5OBR - chain A; structure by X-ray diffraction, 2.62 A resolution.

Chain A:
Protein: Aurora kinase A
Organism: Homo sapiens
Notes: EC 2.7.11.1
Reference sequence: O14965 (AURKA_HUMAN); numbering as in UniProt (aligned over 125-391)
Chain sequence (272 residues; each row starts with the number of its first residue):
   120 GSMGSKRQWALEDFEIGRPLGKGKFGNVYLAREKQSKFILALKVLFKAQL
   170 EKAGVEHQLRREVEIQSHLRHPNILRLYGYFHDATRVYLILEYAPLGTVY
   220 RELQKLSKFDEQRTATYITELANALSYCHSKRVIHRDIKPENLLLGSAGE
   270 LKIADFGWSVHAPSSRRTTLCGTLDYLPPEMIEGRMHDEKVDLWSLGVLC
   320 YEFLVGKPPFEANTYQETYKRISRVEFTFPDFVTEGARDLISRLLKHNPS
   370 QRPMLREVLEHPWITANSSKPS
Disordered / not traced: 120-125, 281-290, 391
Construct notes: expression tag (120-124)
Swiss-Prot annotation at these positions:
  - region: His280 to Leu293 (Activation segment)
  - active site: Asp256 (Proton acceptor)
  - binding site (ATP): Lys143, Lys162, Glu211 to Ala213, Glu260, Asn261, Asp274
  - modified residue: Thr287 (Phosphothreonine), Thr288 (Phosphothreonine), Ser342 (Phosphoserine)
  - cross-link: Lys258 (Glycyl lysine isopeptide (Lys-Gly) (interchain with G-Cter in SUMO2))
  - natural variant: Ser155 (S155R: In a colorectal adenocarcinoma sample), Val174 (V174M: In a metastatic melanoma sample)
  - mutagenesis: Lys162 (K162R: Loss of kinase activity), Phe165 (F165A: Decreases the interaction with phosphatase type 1 isoforms), Gly198 (G198N: Reduces interaction with TPX2. Reduces kinase activity tenfold. Promotes interaction with the AURKB binding partners INCENP and BIRC5 that are normally not bound by AURKA), Arg205 (R205A: Reduces ubiquitination and proteasomal degradation), Asp274 (D274N: Abolishes cilia disassembly and kinase activity), Thr287 (T287A: No direct effect on catalytic activity; T287E: Enhances interaction with TPX2), Thr288 (T288A: Reduces cilia disassembly and kinase activity; T288D: Mimics phosphorylation state and increases kinase activity), Cys290 (C290A: Enhances stability; when associated with A-393), Tyr334 (Y334A: Reduces binding to MYCN), Gln335 (Q335A: Reduces binding to MYCN), Phe346 (F346A: Decreases the interaction with phosphatase type 1 isoforms)
Residues lining bound ligands:
  - 9QT (2-(3-chloranyl-5-fluoranyl-phenyl)quinoline-4-carboxylic acid): Lys166, Leu169, Glu170, Glu175, Leu178, Arg179, Val182, Tyr199, His201, Val206
  - SKE (4-({5-amino-1-[(2,6-difluorophenyl)carbonyl]-1H-1,2,4-triazol-3-yl}amino)benzenesulfonamide): Arg137, Leu139, Gly140, Val147, Ala160, Leu194, Leu210, Glu211, Tyr212, Ala213, Pro214, Gly216, Thr217, Glu260, Leu263, Ala273, Asp274
Reported in the primary citation:
  - binding site for 9QT: Leu178, Val182, Val206
  - conformationally variable residues (side-chain flip): Leu178 (from molecular simulation)

Overview:
Bound to chain A: compound 9QT and compound SKE. Curated annotation (UniProt) lists active-site residue
Asp256, 8 ATP-binding residues and 11 mutagenesis sites. From the paper: a binding site for 9QT at Leu178,
Val182 and Val206; conformational variability at Leu178.
Chain A is Aurora kinase A (Homo sapiens); the structure, Aurora A kinase in complex with
2-(3-chloro-5-fluorophenyl)quinoline-4-carboxylic acid and JNJ-7706621, was determined by X-ray diffraction
(same publication as 5OBJ).
